5S5Q - chains B and F of the 6 polymer chains in the assembly; structure by X-ray diffraction, 2.05 A resolution.

Chain B:
Molecule: Tubulin beta-2B chain
Organism: Bos taurus
UniProtKB: Q6B856 (TBB2B_BOVIN); the author numbering skips numbers that UniProt does not, so the offset changes along the chain: 1-42 = UniProt 1-42; 45-360 = UniProt 43-358; 369-455 = UniProt 359-445
Amino-acid sequence (445 residues; numbered 1 to 455; 10 numbers in that range are skipped by the numbering (no residue carries them; nothing is unmodelled there); the number before each row is that of its first residue):
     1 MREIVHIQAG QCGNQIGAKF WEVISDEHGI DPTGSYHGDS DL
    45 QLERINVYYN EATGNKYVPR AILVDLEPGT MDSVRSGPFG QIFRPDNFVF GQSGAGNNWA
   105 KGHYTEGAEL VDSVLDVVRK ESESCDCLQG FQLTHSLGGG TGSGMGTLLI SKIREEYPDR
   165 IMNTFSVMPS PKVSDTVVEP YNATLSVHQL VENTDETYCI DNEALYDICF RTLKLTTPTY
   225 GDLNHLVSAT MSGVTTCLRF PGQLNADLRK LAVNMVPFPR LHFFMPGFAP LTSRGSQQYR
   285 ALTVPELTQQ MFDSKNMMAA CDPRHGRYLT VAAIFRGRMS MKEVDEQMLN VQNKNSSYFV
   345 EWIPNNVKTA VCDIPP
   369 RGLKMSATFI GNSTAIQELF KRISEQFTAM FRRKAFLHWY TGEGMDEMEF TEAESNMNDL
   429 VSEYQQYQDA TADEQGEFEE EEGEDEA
Unresolved in the structure: 247-249, 279-280, 438-455
Swiss-Prot annotation at these positions:
  - motif: Met1 to Ile4 (MREI motif)
  - binding site (GTP): Gln11, Glu71, Ser140, Gly144, Thr145, Gly146, Asn206, Asn228
  - binding site (Mg(2+)): Glu71
  - modified residue: Ser40 (Phosphoserine), Thr57 (Phosphothreonine), Lys60 (N6-acetyllysine), Ser174 (Phosphoserine), Thr287 (Phosphothreonine), Thr292 (Phosphothreonine), Arg320 (Omega-N-methylarginine), Glu448 (5-glutamyl polyglutamate)
  - cross-link (Glycyl lysine isopeptide (Lys-Gly)): Lys60 (interchain with G-Cter in ubiquitin), Lys326 (interchain with G-Cter in ubiquitin)
Ion coordination: Mg2+: Gln11 (together with GDP); Ca2+: Glu113 (shared with 1 residue of chain C)
Residues lining bound ligands:
  - GDP (guanosine-5'-diphosphate): Gly10, Gln11, Cys12, Gln15, Ile16, Asp69, Ala99, Asn101, Ser140, Gly142, Gly143, Gly144, Thr145, Gly146, Ser147, Val171, Pro173, Val177, Asp179, Glu183, Asn206, Leu209, Tyr224, Leu227, Asn228
  - HR5 (N-(cyclobutylmethyl)-1,5-dimethyl-pyrazole-4-carboxamide): Gly100, Lys105, Trp407
From the paper describing this entry:
  - binding site for 2-(N-morpholino)-ethanesulfonic acid: Asp199

Chain F:
Molecule: Tubulin-Tyrosine Ligase
Organism: Gallus gallus
UniProtKB: E1BQ43 (E1BQ43_CHICK); residue numbers follow UniProt; this construct covers 1-378
Amino-acid sequence (384 residues; each row starts with the number of its first residue):
     1 MYTFVVRDEN SSVYAEVSRL LLATGQWKRL RKDNPRFNLM LGERNRLPFG RLGHEPGLVQ
    61 LVNYYRGADK LCRKASLVKL IKTSPELSES CTWFPESYVI YPTNLKTPVA PAQNGIRHLI
   121 NNTRTDEREV FLAAYNRRRE GREGNVWIAK SSAGAKGEGI LISSEASELL DFIDEQGQVH
   181 VIQKYLEKPL LLEPGHRKFD IRSWVLVDHL YNIYLYREGV LRTSSEPYNS ANFQDKTCHL
   241 TNHCIQKEYS KNYGRYEEGN EMFFEEFNQY LMDALNTTLE NSILLQIKHI IRSCLMCIEP
   301 AISTKHLHYQ SFQLFGFDFM VDEELKVWLI EVNGAPACAQ KLYAELCQGI VDVAISSVFP
   361 LADTGQKTSQ PTSIFIKLHH HHHH
Unresolved in the structure: 106-124, 156-158, 363-370, 383-384
Sequence notes: expression tag (379-384)
Ion coordination: Mg2+: Glu331, Asn333 (together with AMP-PCP)
Residues lining bound ligands: AMP-PCP (ACP; phosphomethylphosphonic acid adenylate ester): Lys74, Ile148, Lys150, Ala155, Gln183, Lys184, Tyr185, Leu186, Lys198, Asp200, Arg202, Arg222, His239, Leu240, Thr241, Asn242, Asp318, Met320, Ile330, Glu331, Asn333

How chain B and chain F interact:
Contacting residue pairs (13):
  Arg311(B) with Arg31(F)
  Leu333(B) with Pro56(F); Gly57(F)
  Gln336(B) with Arg36(F), hydrogen bond
  Asn337(B) with Thr3(F); Arg36(F), hydrogen bond; Leu58(F)
  Lys338(B) with Met1(F)
  Ser340(B) with Leu30(F); Asn34(F), hydrogen bond
  Glu345(B) with Arg31(F), salt bridge
  Asn349(B) with Arg36(F); Glu55(F)
Also at the interface, not in a pair above, chain B (9 interface residues in all): Ser341
Also at the interface, not in a pair above, chain F (11 interface residues in all): Lys28

Overview:
9 residues of chain B face 11 of chain F across their interface; the contacts include 3 hydrogen bonds and 1
salt bridge. Polar contacts include Glu345(B)-Arg31(F), Gln336(B)-Arg36(F) and Asn337(B)-Arg36(F). Bound to
chain B: GDP and compound HR5. Chain F binds AMP-PCP. From the paper: a binding site for
2-(N-morpholino)-ethanesulfonic acid at Asp199(B).
Here chain B is Tubulin beta-2B chain (Bos taurus) and chain F is Tubulin-Tyrosine Ligase (Gallus gallus).
Entry 5S5Q (Tubulin-Z396380540-complex) was determined by X-ray diffraction, deposited together with 5S4L,
5S4M, 5S4N, 5S4O, 5S4P, 5S4Q and 52 further entries.
